1IBL - chains A and L of the 24 polymer chains in the assembly; structure by X-ray diffraction, 3.11 A resolution.

# Chain A
Molecule: 16S ribosomal RNA
Source organism: Thermus thermophilus
Sequence (1522 nucleotides; row label = number of the first residue in the row; note: 42 numbers in that range are skipped by the numbering (no residue carries them; nothing is unmodelled there); a row labelled like 190A-190L holds insertion residues (190A, then the next letters in order); numbering starts at 0):
     0 UUUGUUGGAG AGUUUGAUCC UGGCUCAGGG UGAACGCUGG CGGCGUGCCU AAGACAUGCA
    60 AGUCGUGCGG G
    73 CCGCGGGGUU UU
    88 ACUCCG
    95 UGGUC
   101 AGCGGCGGAC GGGUGAGUAA CGCGUGGGU
  129A G
   130 ACCUACCCGG AAGAGGGGGA CAACCCGGGG AAACUCGGGC UAAUCCCCCA UGUGGACCCG
   190 C
190A-190L CCCUUGGGGUGU
   191 GUCCAAAGGG CUUU
   216 GCCCGCUUCC GGAUGGGCCC GCGUCCCAUC AGCUAGUUGG UGGGGUAAUG GCCCACCAAG
   276 GCGACGACGG GUAGCCGGUC UGAGAGGAUG GCCGGCCACA GGGGCACUGA GACACGGGCC
   336 CCACUCCUAC GGGAGGCAGC AGUUAGGAAU CUUCCGCAAU GGGCGCAAGC CUGACGGAGC
   396 GACGCCGCUU GGAGGAAGAA GCCCUUCGGG GUGUAAACUC CUGAA
   442 CCCGGGACGA AACCCCCGAC GA
   474 GGGGACUGAC GGUACCGGG
   494 GUAAUAGCGC CGGCCAACUC CGUGCCAGCA GCCGCGGUAA UACGGAGGGC GCGAGCGUUA
   554 CCCGGAUUCA CUGGGCGUAA AGGGCGUGUA GGCGGCCUGG GGCGUCCCAU GUGAAAGACC
   614 ACGGCUCAAC CGUGGGGGAG CGUGGGAUAC GCUCAGGCUA GACGGUGGGA GAGGGUGGUG
   674 GAAUUCCCGG AGUAGCGGUG AAAUGCGCAG AUACCGGGAG GAACGCCGAU GGCGAAGGCA
   734 GCCACCUGGU CCACCCGUGA CGCUGAGGCG CGAAAGCGUG GGGAGCAAAC CGGAUUAGAU
   794 ACCCGGGUAG UCCACGCCCU AAACGAUGCG CGCUAGGUCU CUGGGUCU
   848 CCUGGGGGCC GAAGCUAACG CGUUAAGCGC GCCGCCUGGG GAGUACGGCC GCAAGGCUGA
   908 AACUCAAAGG AAUUGACGGG GGCCCGCACA AGCGGUGGAG CAUGUGGUUU AAUUCGAAGC
   968 AACGCGAAGA ACCUUACCAG GCCUUGACAU GCUAGG
 1003A G
  1004 AACCCGGGUG AAAGCCUGGG GUGCCCC
1030A-1030D GCGA
  1031 GGGGAGCCCU AGCACAGGUG CUGCAUGGCC GUCGUCAGCU CGUGCCGUGA GGUGUUGGGU
  1091 UAAGUCCCGC AACGAGCGCA ACCCCCGCCG UUAGUUGCCA GCGGUUCGGC CGGGCACUCU
  1151 AACGGGACUG CCCGCGAAA
  1171 GCGGGAGGAA GGAGGGGACG ACGUCUGGUC AGCAUGGCCC UUACGGCCUG GGCGACACAC
  1231 GUGCUACAAU GCCCACUACA AAGCGAUGCC ACCCGGCAAC GGGGAGCUAA UCGCAAAAAG
  1291 GUGGGCCCAG UUCGGAUUGG GGUCUGCAAC CCGACCCCAU GAAGCCGGAA UCGCUAGUAA
  1351 UCGCGGAUCA G
 1361A C
  1362 CAUGCCGCGG UGAAUACGUU CCCGGGCCUU GUACACACCG CCCGUCACGC CAUGGGAGCG
  1422 GGCUCUACCC GAAGUCGCCG GG
  1446 AGCCUACGGG
  1459 CAGGCGCCGA GGGUAGGGCC CGUGACUGGG GCGAAGUCGU AACAAGGUAG CUGUACCGGA
  1519 AGGUGCGGCU GGAUCACCUC CUUUCU
Unresolved in the structure: 0-4, 1535-1544
Ion coordination: Mg2+ site 1: U12, G21, G22; Mg2+ site 2: G15, U920; Mg2+ site 3 near G21 (its only coordinating residue here); Mg2+ site 4: C48, G115; Mg2+ site 5 near A53 (its only coordinating residue here); Mg2+ site 6: G61, U62, G105; Mg2+ site 7: G70, U98; Mg2+ site 8: A109, G331; Mg2+ site 9: G115, A116, G117, G289; Mg2+ site 10: A116, G117, G289; Mg2+ site 11: C121, G124, U125, G126, C235, G236; Mg2+ site 12 near G168 (its only coordinating residue here); 75 more Mg2+ sites not listed
Ligand contacts: paromomycin (PAR): C1404, G1405, U1406, C1407, A1408, C1409, C1490, G1491, A1492, A1493, G1494, U1495, C1496

# Chain L
Molecule: 30S ribosomal protein S12
Source organism: Thermus thermophilus
UniProt: P17293 (RS12_THETH); numbering as in UniProt (aligned over 1-135)
Chain sequence (135 residues; each row starts with the number of its first residue):
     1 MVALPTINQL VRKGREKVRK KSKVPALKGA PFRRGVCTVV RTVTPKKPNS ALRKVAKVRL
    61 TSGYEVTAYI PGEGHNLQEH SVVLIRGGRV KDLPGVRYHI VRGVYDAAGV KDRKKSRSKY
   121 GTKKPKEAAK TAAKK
Unresolved in the structure: 1-4, 129-135
Ion coordination: Mg2+ site 1: Pro48, Asn49 (shared with C518(A), G529(A) of chain A); Mg2+ site 2: Pro48 (shared with C518(A), G530(A) of chain A; 1 residue of chain Z)
Swiss-Prot annotation at these positions:
  - natural variant: Arg86 (R86C: In strain: Isolate HG14; R86H: In strain: Isolate HG31)

# Chain A / chain L interface
Contacting residue pairs (126; chain A residue first):
  U24(A) with Lys23(L), salt bridge to the phosphate
  A32(A) with Pro31(L), base contact
  A33(A) with Pro31(L), base contact; Phe32(L), base contact
  C34(A) with Phe32(L), sugar contact; Val101(L), sugar contact; Val104(L), phosphate contact
  G35(A) with Val104(L), sugar contact; Ser118(L), hydrogen bond to the sugar; Gly121(L), sugar contact
  C36(A) with Arg117(L), hydrogen bond to the sugar; Ser118(L), sugar contact; Thr122(L), sugar contact; Lys123(L), salt bridge to the phosphate; Lys124(L), hydrogen bond to the phosphate
  U37(A) with Lys123(L), phosphate contact; Lys124(L), hydrogen bond to the phosphate
  U49(A) with Lys28(L), sugar contact
  C241(A) with Arg19(L), hydrogen bond to the sugar
  C242(A) with Arg19(L), sugar contact
  G302(A) with Lys17(L), sugar contact
  A303(A) with Lys17(L), phosphate contact
  G362(A) with Lys28(L), sugar contact; Thr61(L), phosphate contact
  A363(A) with Lys28(L), base contact; Ala30(L), base contact; Pro31(L), base contact; Phe32(L), base contact; Arg33(L), salt bridge to the phosphate; Arg34(L), salt bridge to the phosphate; Thr61(L), hydrogen bond to the phosphate
  A364(A) with Lys28(L), base contact
  C501(A) with Arg117(L), salt bridge to the phosphate; Ser118(L), phosphate contact; Lys124(L), salt bridge to the phosphate
  G502(A) with Lys115(L), phosphate contact; Ser116(L), phosphate contact; Arg117(L), phosphate contact; Ser118(L), hydrogen bond to the phosphate; Lys119(L), phosphate contact
  C503(A) with Ser116(L), hydrogen bond to the phosphate; Lys119(L), salt bridge to the phosphate
  C518(A) with Pro48(L), base contact; Ser50(L), hydrogen bond to the phosphate
  C519(A) with Ser50(L), hydrogen bond to the phosphate; Ala51(L), phosphate contact
  A520(A) with Ala51(L), phosphate contact; Leu52(L), hydrogen bond to the phosphate; Lys54(L), salt bridge to the phosphate; Glu73(L), hydrogen bond to the sugar
  G521(A) with Arg53(L), hydrogen bond to the base; Lys54(L), salt bridge to the phosphate; Gly72(L), phosphate contact; Glu73(L), phosphate contact
  C522(A) with Asn49(L), hydrogen bond to the base; Arg53(L), base contact; Tyr69(L), hydrogen bond to the phosphate; Pro71(L), phosphate contact; Gly72(L), hydrogen bond to the phosphate; Asp92(L), base contact; Tyr120(L), sugar contact
  A523(A) with Arg53(L), base contact; Val90(L), base contact; Lys91(L), base contact; Asp92(L), hydrogen bond to the base
  C526(A) with Lys91(L), salt bridge to the phosphate
  G527(A) with Asn49(L), base contact; Asp92(L), base contact
  C528(A) with Asn49(L), hydrogen bond to the base
  G529(A) with Asn49(L), hydrogen bond to the base; Ser50(L), hydrogen bond to the base; Ala51(L), base contact
  G537(A) with Glu73(L), sugar contact; Arg113(L), salt bridge to the phosphate
  G538(A) with Arg113(L), salt bridge to the phosphate; Lys114(L), hydrogen bond to the phosphate; Lys115(L), hydrogen bond to the phosphate
  A539(A) with Lys114(L), phosphate contact; Lys115(L), hydrogen bond to the base
  G550(A) with Lys119(L), sugar contact
  U551(A) with Arg86(L), sugar contact
  U552(A) with Pro31(L), hydrogen bond to the sugar; Arg86(L), salt bridge to the phosphate; Gly87(L), phosphate contact
  A553(A) with Val24(L), phosphate contact; Gly29(L), hydrogen bond to the sugar; Ala30(L), sugar contact; Pro31(L), sugar contact
  C554(A) with Ser22(L), phosphate contact
  C556(A) with Lys20(L), salt bridge to the phosphate
  C562(A) with Arg15(L), base contact; Glu16(L), hydrogen bond to the base; Val18(L), phosphate contact
  A563(A) with Arg15(L), hydrogen bond to the base
  C564(A) with Leu10(L), phosphate contact; Arg15(L), salt bridge to the phosphate
  G567(A) with Pro5(L), base contact; Arg15(L), hydrogen bond to the base
  G568(A) with Pro5(L), base contact
  G585(A) with Asn8(L), sugar contact
  C880(A) with Thr6(L), hydrogen bond to the phosphate; Asn8(L), hydrogen bond to the phosphate; Gln9(L), phosphate contact; Arg12(L), salt bridge to the phosphate
  G881(A) with Gln9(L), hydrogen bond to the phosphate; Arg12(L), salt bridge to the phosphate
  C882(A) with Pro5(L), base contact
  U884(A) with Arg15(L), base contact
  A909(A) with Lys21(L), salt bridge to the phosphate
  C910(A) with Arg97(L), salt bridge to the phosphate
  U911(A) with Arg89(L), salt bridge to the phosphate; Gly95(L), phosphate contact; Arg97(L), salt bridge to the phosphate
  C912(A) with Lys46(L), hydrogen bond to the phosphate; Pro94(L), phosphate contact
  A913(A) with Lys46(L), salt bridge to the phosphate; Lys47(L), salt bridge to the phosphate; Lys91(L), salt bridge to the phosphate
  C1411(A) with Lys57(L), phosphate contact
  C1412(A) with Lys57(L), phosphate contact
  C1490(A) with Pro94(L), sugar contact
  G1491(A) with Thr44(L), sugar contact; Lys46(L), phosphate contact
  A1492(A) with Lys46(L), phosphate contact; Lys47(L), hydrogen bond to the phosphate; Ser50(L), hydrogen bond to the base
Interface residues without a listed pair, chain A (64 interface residues in all): G500, C525, C555, A759, C879, C883, A908
Interface residues without a listed pair, chain L (69 interface residues in all): Lys13, Arg41, Pro45, Gly74, Leu84, Gly103, Tyr105

# Summary
The interface between chain A and chain L involves 64 residues on one side and 69 on the other; the contacts
include 34 hydrogen bonds and 24 salt bridges. Polar contacts include G521(A)-Arg53(L), C522(A)-Asn49(L) and
A523(A)-Asp92(L). Ligands of chain A: paromomycin.
Here chain A is 16S ribosomal RNA and chain L is 30S ribosomal protein S12, both from Thermus thermophilus.
Entry 1IBL (Structure of the thermus thermophilus 30S ribosomal subunit in complex with a messenger RNA
fragment and ...) was determined by X-ray diffraction, deposited together with 1IBK and 1IBM.
